PDB entry 9UD8 | electron microscopy, 3.75 A resolution | chains D and E of the 6 polymer chains in the assembly

Chain D:
Molecule: Na(+)-translocating NADH-quinone reductase subunit D
Organism: Vibrio cholerae O395
Notes: EC 7.2.1.1
Reference sequence: A5F5Y6 (NQRD_VIBC3); residues 1-210 here = UniProt positions 1-210
Sequence (210 residues; row label = number of the first residue in the row):
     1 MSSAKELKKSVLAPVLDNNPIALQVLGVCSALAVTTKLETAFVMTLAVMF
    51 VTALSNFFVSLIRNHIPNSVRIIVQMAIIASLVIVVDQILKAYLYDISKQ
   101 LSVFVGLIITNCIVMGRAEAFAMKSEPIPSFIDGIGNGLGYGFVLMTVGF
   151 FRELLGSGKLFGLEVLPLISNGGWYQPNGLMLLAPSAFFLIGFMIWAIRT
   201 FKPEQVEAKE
Unresolved in the structure: 1-6
Ion coordination: 2Fe-2S cluster Fe: Cys29, Cys112 (shared with Cys120(E) of chain E)
Residues lining bound ligands: 2Fe-2S cluster (FES): Gly27, Cys29, Thr110, Asn111, Cys112

Chain E:
Molecule: Na(+)-translocating NADH-quinone reductase subunit E
Organism: Vibrio cholerae O395
Notes: EC 7.2.1.1
Reference sequence: A5F5Y5 (NQRE_VIBC3); residue numbers follow UniProt; this construct covers 1-198
Sequence (198 residues; numbered 1 to 198; the number before each row is that of its first residue):
     1 MEHYISLLVKSIFIENMALSFFLGMCTFLAVSKKVKTSFGLGIAVIVVLT
    51 ISVPVNNLVYNLVLKPDALVEGVDLSFLNFITFIGVIAALVQILEMILDR
   101 FFPPLYNALGIFLPLITVNCAIFGGVSFMVQRDYSFAESVVYGFGSGVGW
   151 MLAIVALAGIREKMKYSDVPPGLRGLGITFITAGLMALGFMSFSGVQL
Ion coordination: 2Fe-2S cluster Fe: Cys120 (shared with Cys29(D), Cys112(D) of chain D)
Residues lining bound ligands: 2Fe-2S cluster (FES): Gly24, Met25, Cys26, Cys120

Chain D / chain E interface:
Contacting residue pairs - 53 pairs, chain D then chain E:
  Val25(D) - Leu176(E)  hydrophobic
  Leu26(D) - Cys26(E)  hydrophobic
  Val28(D) - Met25(E)  hydrophobic
  Val28(D) - Phe180(E)  hydrophobic
  Cys29(D) - Leu23(E)  hydrophobic
  Cys29(D) - Gly24(E)  hydrogen bond (side chain-backbone)
  Cys29(D) - Met25(E)
  Cys29(D) - Cys120(E)  hydrogen bond
  Leu32(D) - Phe22(E)  hydrophobic
  Leu32(D) - Met25(E)  hydrophobic
  Met76(D) - Ile84(E)  hydrophobic
  Met76(D) - Val118(E)  hydrophobic
  Ala80(D) - Ile81(E)  hydrophobic
  Ile84(D) - Phe77(E)
  Ile84(D) - Phe80(E)  hydrophobic
  Ile84(D) - Ile81(E)  hydrophobic
  Asp87(D) - Phe80(E)
  Val103(D) - Ser127(E)
  Val103(D) - Phe128(E)  hydrophobic
  Gly106(D) - Phe80(E)
  Gly106(D) - Phe123(E)
  Leu107(D) - Cys120(E)  hydrophobic
  Ile109(D) - Phe123(E)  hydrophobic
  Thr110(D) - Val118(E)
  Thr110(D) - Asn119(E)  hydrogen bond (side chain-backbone)
  Thr110(D) - Cys120(E)
  Cys112(D) - Cys26(E)  hydrogen bond
  Met115(D) - Val118(E)  hydrophobic
  Leu183(D) - Met191(E)  hydrophobic
  Ala184(D) - Phe22(E)  hydrophobic
  Pro185(D) - Gly184(E)
  Pro185(D) - Ala187(E)  hydrophobic
  Pro185(D) - Leu188(E)
  Phe188(D) - Met25(E)  hydrophobic
  Phe188(D) - Phe180(E)
  Phe188(D) - Ala183(E)  hydrophobic
  Phe188(D) - Gly184(E)
  Phe189(D) - Ile181(E)
  Phe189(D) - Gly184(E)
  Phe189(D) - Leu185(E)  hydrophobic
  Ile191(D) - Phe180(E)  hydrophobic
  Gly192(D) - Leu173(E)
  Phe193(D) - Ile181(E)  hydrophobic
  Ile195(D) - Leu176(E)  hydrophobic
  Ile195(D) - Gly177(E)
  Trp196(D) - Leu173(E)
  Arg199(D) - Gly172(E)
  Arg199(D) - Arg174(E)  hydrogen bond (side chain-backbone)
  Val206(D) - Pro171(E)
  Glu207(D) - Arg174(E)  hydrogen bond (backbone-side chain)
  Ala208(D) - Arg174(E)
  Lys209(D) - Ser167(E)
  Lys209(D) - Arg174(E)
Interface residues without a listed pair, chain D (37 interface residues in all): Ile21, Gly27, Ala77, Val83, Phe104, Leu180
Interface residues without a listed pair, chain E (34 interface residues in all): Phe21, Leu29, Leu78, Gly124

In short:
The interface between chain D and chain E involves 37 residues on one side and 34 on the other, with 6
hydrogen bonds. Among the polar pairs are Cys29(D)-Gly24(E), Cys29(D)-Cys120(E) and Thr110(D)-Asn119(E).
2Fe-2S cluster is bound between chain D and chain E.
Here chain D is Na(+)-translocating NADH-quinone reductase subunit D and chain E is Na(+)-translocating
NADH-quinone reductase subunit E, both from Vibrio cholerae O395. Entry 9UD8 (Cryo-EM structure of
Na+-translocating NADH-ubiquinone oxidoreductase from Vibrio cholerae reduced by NADH, in the absence of ...)
was determined by electron microscopy together with 9U5G, 9UD3, 9UD4, 9UD5, 9UD6, 9UD9 and 4 further entries
from the same study.
